8ZTR - chains B and E of the 4 polymer chains in the assembly; structure by electron microscopy, 3.26 A resolution.

[Chain B]
Name: SIR2-like domain-containing protein
From: Bacillus subtilis subsp. natto BEST195
UniProtKB: D4G637 (D4G637_BACNB); residues 1-1005 here = UniProt positions 1-1005
Amino-acid sequence (1005 residues; numbered 1 to 1005; the number before each row is that of its first residue):
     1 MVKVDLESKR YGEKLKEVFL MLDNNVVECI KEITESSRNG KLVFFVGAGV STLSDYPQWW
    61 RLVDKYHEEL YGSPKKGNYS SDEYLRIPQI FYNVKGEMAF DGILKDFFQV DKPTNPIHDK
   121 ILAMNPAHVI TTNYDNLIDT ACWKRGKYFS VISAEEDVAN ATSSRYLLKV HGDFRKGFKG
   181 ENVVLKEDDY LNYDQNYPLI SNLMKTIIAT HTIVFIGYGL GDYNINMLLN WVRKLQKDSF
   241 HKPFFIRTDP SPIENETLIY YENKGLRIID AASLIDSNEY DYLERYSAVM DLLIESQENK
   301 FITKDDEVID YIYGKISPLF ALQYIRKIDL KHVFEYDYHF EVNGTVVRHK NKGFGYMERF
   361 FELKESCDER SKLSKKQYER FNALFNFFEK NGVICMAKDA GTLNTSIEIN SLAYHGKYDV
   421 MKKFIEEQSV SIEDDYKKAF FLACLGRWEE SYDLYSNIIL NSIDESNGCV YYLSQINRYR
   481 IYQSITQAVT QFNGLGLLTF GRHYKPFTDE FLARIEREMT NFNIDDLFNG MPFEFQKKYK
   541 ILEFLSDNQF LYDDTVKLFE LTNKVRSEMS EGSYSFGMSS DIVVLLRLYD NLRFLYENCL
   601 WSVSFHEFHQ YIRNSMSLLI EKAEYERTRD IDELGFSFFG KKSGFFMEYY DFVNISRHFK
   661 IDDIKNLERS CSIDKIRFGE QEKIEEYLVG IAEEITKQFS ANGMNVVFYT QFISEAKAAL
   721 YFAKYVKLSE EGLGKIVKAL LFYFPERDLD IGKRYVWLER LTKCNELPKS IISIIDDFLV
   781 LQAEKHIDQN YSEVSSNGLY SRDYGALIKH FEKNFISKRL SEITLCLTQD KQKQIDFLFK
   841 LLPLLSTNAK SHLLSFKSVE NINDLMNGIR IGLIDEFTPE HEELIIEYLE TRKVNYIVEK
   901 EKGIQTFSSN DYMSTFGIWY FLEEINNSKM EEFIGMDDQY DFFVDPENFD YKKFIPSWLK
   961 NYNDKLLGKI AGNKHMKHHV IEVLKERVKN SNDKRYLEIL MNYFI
Unresolved in the structure: 1-303

[Chain E]
Name: Bacillus phage SPR Tube protein
From: Bacillus phage SPR
UniProtKB: A0A162TY69 (A0A162TY69_BACIU); residues 1-264 here = UniProt positions 1-264
Amino-acid sequence (264 residues; row label = number of the first residue in the row):
     1 MKTVIQDTAD VYFKRKSDGK LVFTAEAQTA SFSQAISEEK LRGGIGNKPL YILKSEKEIN
    61 LTVKNAFFDL EWLAMTQGET IQEETKVKVF DREHGLIVDD TNKVTLKGKP VSDVTFYNKK
   121 GLTYKIAVST DGTYTIPTAF AAAKDKLTAV YQIEKVGRRL AIKASKFSER YEVEYRTIAY
   181 NPDTEEVYSD IYIQFPNVSP SGEFEMSLEN GNALAPEIKF EALADTDTDE MAVVIEASRD
   241 ENTAAPVEDT TGSTQSSDLG GTTE
Unresolved in the structure: 1-2, 77-167, 239-264

[Interface between chain B and chain E]
Contacting residue pairs (37):
  His-339(B) / Leu-214(E)
  Val-347(B) / Asn-65(E)
  His-349(B) / Leu-214(E)
  Lys-350(B) / Leu-214(E)
  Lys-398(B) / Asp-10(E)  salt bridge
  Ala-400(B) / Thr-8(E)
  Gly-401(B) / Thr-8(E)
  Gly-401(B) / Tyr-180(E)  hydrogen bond (backbone-side chain)
  Thr-402(B) / Tyr-180(E)  hydrogen bond
  Leu-403(B) / Thr-3(E)  hydrogen bond (backbone-backbone)
  Leu-403(B) / Val-4(E)  hydrogen bond (backbone-backbone)
  Asn-404(B) / Thr-3(E)  hydrogen bond
  Asn-404(B) / Val-4(E)
  Thr-405(B) / Thr-3(E)
  Thr-405(B) / Val-4(E)
  Ser-573(B) / Thr-29(E)  hydrogen bond
  Ser-573(B) / Ser-31(E)
  Tyr-574(B) / Thr-29(E)  hydrogen bond (backbone-side chain)
  Tyr-574(B) / Ala-30(E)  hydrogen bond (backbone-backbone)
  Ser-575(B) / Gln-28(E)  hydrogen bond (side chain-backbone)
  Phe-576(B) / Ala-27(E)  hydrophobic
  Phe-576(B) / Gln-28(E)  hydrogen bond (backbone-backbone)
  Phe-576(B) / Ala-30(E)  hydrophobic
  Phe-576(B) / Tyr-175(E)
  Gly-577(B) / Ile-5(E)
  Gly-577(B) / Asp-7(E)
  Leu-634(B) / Phe-32(E)  hydrophobic
  Phe-638(B) / Asp-7(E)
  Phe-638(B) / Tyr-180(E)
  Phe-639(B) / Asp-7(E)
  Phe-639(B) / Tyr-180(E)
  Gly-640(B) / Tyr-180(E)
  Gly-640(B) / Asn-181(E)
  Gly-640(B) / Pro-182(E)
  Lys-641(B) / Pro-182(E)
  Ser-643(B) / Thr-3(E)  hydrogen bond (side chain-backbone)
  Ser-643(B) / Ile-5(E)
Interface residues without a listed pair, chain B (31 interface residues in all): Tyr-336, Glu-341, Arg-348, Ala-397, Lys-564, Glu-571, Ile-582, Asp-632, Ser-637
Interface residues without a listed pair, chain E (27 interface residues in all): Gln-6, Glu-26, Lys-57, Lys-64, Phe-67, Ile-178, Ala-179, Asn-212, Ala-215

[Overview]
31 residues of chain B face 27 of chain E across their interface; the contacts include 11 hydrogen bonds and 1
salt bridge. Polar pairs include Lys-398(B)/Asp-10(E), Gly-401(B)/Tyr-180(E) and Thr-402(B)/Tyr-180(E).
Chain B is SIR2-like domain-containing protein (Bacillus subtilis subsp. natto BEST195) and chain E is
Bacillus phage SPR Tube protein (Bacillus phage SPR); the structure, The dimer complex of DSR2 and
tube-forming domain of phage tail tube protein, was determined by electron microscopy together with 8YKF,
8YL5, 8YLN, 8YLT and 8Z18 from the same study.
